4A3G - chains D and G of the 15 polymer chains in the assembly; structure by X-ray diffraction, 3.50 A resolution.

# Chain D
Molecule: DNA-directed RNA polymerase II subunit RPB4
Organism: Saccharomyces cerevisiae
UniProtKB: P20433 (RPB4_YEAST); numbering as in UniProt (aligned over 1-221)
Amino-acid sequence (221 residues; row label = number of the first residue in the row):
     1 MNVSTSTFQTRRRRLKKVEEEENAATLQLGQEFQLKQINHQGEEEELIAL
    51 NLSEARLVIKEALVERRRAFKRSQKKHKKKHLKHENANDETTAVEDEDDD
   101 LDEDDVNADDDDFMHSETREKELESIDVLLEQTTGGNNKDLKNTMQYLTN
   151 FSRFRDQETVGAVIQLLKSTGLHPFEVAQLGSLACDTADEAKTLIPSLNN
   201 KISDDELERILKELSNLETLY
Disordered / not traced: 1-2, 77-117
Swiss-Prot annotation at these positions:
  - modified residue: Met-1 (N-acetylmethionine), Thr-91 (Phosphothreonine), Thr-92 (Phosphothreonine)

# Chain G
Molecule: RPB7, DNA-directed RNA polymerase II subunit RPB7
Organism: Saccharomyces cerevisiae
UniProtKB: P34087 (RPB7_YEAST); residue numbers follow UniProt; this construct covers 1-171
Amino-acid sequence (171 residues; each row starts with the number of its first residue):
     1 MFFIKDLSLNITLHPSFFGPRMKQYLKTKLLEEVEGSCTGKFGYILCVLD
    51 YDNIDIQRGRILPTDGSAEFNVKYRAVVFKPFKGEVVDGTVVSCSQHGFE
   101 VQVGPMKVFVTKHLMPQDLTFNAGSNPPSYQSSEDVITIKSRIRVKIEGC
   151 ISQVSSIHAIGSIKEDYLGAI
Swiss-Prot annotation at these positions:
  - mutagenesis: Val-108 to His-113 (Lowers nucleic-acid binding of RPB4-RPB7 by 10-fold; no effect on association with Pol II core complex; abolishes transcriptional activity of Pol II), Ile-151 to His-158 (No effect on nucleic-acid binding of RPB4-RPB7 and on association with Pol II core complex; abolishes transcriptional activity of Pol II)

# Interface between chain D and chain G
Pairs across the interface (110):
  Val-3(D) / Leu-9(G)  hydrophobic
  Val-3(D) / Asn-10(G)
  Val-3(D) / Glu-33(G)
  Ser-4(D) / Leu-9(G)
  Thr-5(D) / Leu-7(G)
  Thr-5(D) / Ser-8(G)
  Thr-5(D) / Leu-9(G)
  Thr-5(D) / Val-34(G)
  Thr-5(D) / Phe-42(G)
  Thr-5(D) / Tyr-74(G)
  Ser-6(D) / Leu-7(G)
  Ser-6(D) / Ser-8(G)  hydrogen bond (side chain-backbone)
  Thr-7(D) / Lys-5(G)
  Thr-7(D) / Leu-7(G)
  Thr-7(D) / Phe-42(G)
  Phe-8(D) / Lys-5(G)
  Phe-8(D) / Asp-6(G)
  Asn-23(D) / Lys-80(G)
  Asn-23(D) / Phe-82(G)
  Asn-23(D) / Lys-83(G)
  Ala-24(D) / Lys-83(G)
  Ala-25(D) / Lys-83(G)  hydrogen bond (backbone-backbone)
  Leu-29(D) / Phe-3(G)  hydrophobic
  Leu-29(D) / Phe-82(G)  hydrophobic
  Gly-30(D) / Phe-82(G)
  Glu-32(D) / Lys-5(G)  hydrogen bond (backbone-side chain)
  Glu-32(D) / Lys-41(G)  salt bridge
  Glu-32(D) / Phe-42(G)
  Phe-33(D) / Phe-3(G)  hydrophobic
  Phe-33(D) / Lys-5(G)
  Phe-33(D) / Lys-41(G)
  Phe-33(D) / Phe-42(G)  hydrophobic
  Phe-33(D) / Val-78(G)  hydrophobic
  Phe-33(D) / Lys-80(G)
  Gln-37(D) / Lys-5(G)
  Ile-38(D) / Asp-6(G)
  Asn-39(D) / Asp-6(G)
  Asn-39(D) / Arg-75(G)
  His-40(D) / Asp-6(G)  salt bridge
  His-40(D) / Lys-73(G)  hydrogen bond
  His-40(D) / Arg-75(G)
  Glu-45(D) / Arg-75(G)  salt bridge
  Leu-47(D) / Phe-3(G)  hydrophobic
  Ile-48(D) / Phe-3(G)
  Ile-48(D) / Ile-4(G)  hydrogen bond (backbone-backbone)
  Ala-49(D) / Met-1(G)
  Ala-49(D) / Phe-2(G)
  Ala-49(D) / Phe-3(G)  hydrophobic
  Leu-50(D) / Met-1(G)  hydrogen bond (backbone-backbone)
  Leu-50(D) / Phe-2(G)  hydrogen bond (backbone-backbone)
  Leu-50(D) / Ile-4(G)  hydrophobic
  Leu-52(D) / Phe-2(G)  hydrophobic
  Val-58(D) / Leu-49(G)  hydrophobic
  Val-58(D) / Val-77(G)  hydrophobic
  Ile-59(D) / Cys-47(G)  hydrophobic
  Ile-59(D) / Val-77(G)  hydrophobic
  Ala-62(D) / Leu-49(G)  hydrophobic
  Arg-66(D) / Leu-31(G)
  Arg-66(D) / Glu-35(G)  salt bridge
  Arg-66(D) / Cys-47(G)
  Arg-66(D) / Val-48(G)  hydrogen bond (side chain-backbone)
  Arg-66(D) / Tyr-51(G)
  Ala-69(D) / Asp-52(G)
  Phe-70(D) / Tyr-51(G)
  Arg-72(D) / Asp-52(G)  salt bridge
  Ser-73(D) / Arg-21(G)  hydrogen bond (backbone-side chain)
  Ser-73(D) / Gln-24(G)  hydrogen bond
  Lys-76(D) / Arg-21(G)
  Thr-134(D) / Glu-35(G)
  Asn-138(D) / Glu-35(G)
  Asn-138(D) / Gly-36(G)
  Asn-138(D) / Leu-46(G)  hydrogen bond (side chain-backbone)
  Asp-140(D) / Gly-36(G)
  Asp-140(D) / Tyr-44(G)
  Asp-140(D) / Leu-46(G)
  Asp-140(D) / Pro-105(G)
  Leu-141(D) / Leu-46(G)
  Leu-141(D) / Cys-47(G)  hydrophobic
  Asn-143(D) / Gly-104(G)
  Thr-144(D) / Phe-2(G)
  Thr-144(D) / Leu-46(G)
  Thr-144(D) / Gly-104(G)
  Thr-144(D) / Pro-105(G)
  Tyr-147(D) / Asp-88(G)  hydrogen bond (side chain-backbone)
  Tyr-147(D) / Gln-102(G)
  Tyr-147(D) / Val-103(G)
  Tyr-147(D) / Gly-104(G)
  Asn-150(D) / Arg-142(G)  hydrogen bond (backbone-side chain)
  Phe-151(D) / Asp-88(G)
  Phe-151(D) / Gly-89(G)
  Phe-151(D) / Thr-90(G)
  Phe-151(D) / Arg-142(G)
  Phe-175(D) / Met-1(G)
  Phe-175(D) / Glu-85(G)
  Ala-178(D) / Met-1(G)
  Gln-179(D) / Met-1(G)
  Gln-179(D) / Val-86(G)  hydrogen bond (side chain-backbone)
  Leu-183(D) / Val-86(G)
  Leu-183(D) / Asp-88(G)
  Leu-183(D) / Arg-144(G)
  Ala-184(D) / Arg-144(G)  hydrogen bond (backbone-side chain)
  Asp-189(D) / Tyr-167(G)  hydrogen bond
  Glu-190(D) / Arg-144(G)  salt bridge
  Glu-190(D) / Tyr-167(G)
  Thr-193(D) / Asp-166(G)
  Thr-193(D) / Tyr-167(G)
  Leu-194(D) / Val-86(G)
  Leu-194(D) / Arg-144(G)
  Leu-194(D) / Tyr-167(G)
  Leu-194(D) / Leu-168(G)  hydrophobic
Interface residues without a listed pair, chain D (57 interface residues in all): Gln-41, Ala-55, Leu-63, Glu-65, Leu-148, Cys-185, Thr-187
Interface residues without a listed pair, chain G (50 interface residues in all): Thr-39, Gly-84

# Summary
Chain D and chain G form an interface of 57 and 50 residues respectively; the contacts include 16 hydrogen
bonds and 6 salt bridges. Among the polar pairs are Glu-32(D)/Lys-41(G), His-40(D)/Asp-6(G) and
Glu-45(D)/Arg-75(G). Curated annotation (UniProt) lists 14 mutagenesis sites on chain G.
Here chain D is DNA-directed RNA polymerase II subunit RPB4 and chain G is RPB7, DNA-directed RNA polymerase
II subunit RPB7, both from Saccharomyces cerevisiae. Entry 4A3G (RNA Polymerase II initial transcribing
complex with a 2nt DNA-RNA hybrid) was determined by X-ray diffraction (same publication as 4A3B, 4A3C, 4A3D,
4A3E, 4A3F, 4A3I and 4 further entries).
